5BRE - chains A and B; structure by X-ray diffraction, 2.50 A resolution.

Chain A (and B):
Name: Glucokinase 1, putative
From: Trypanosoma cruzi (strain CL Brener)
Notes: EC 2.7.1.2; chain B of this document is another copy of the same molecule, construct and numbering; everything in this record applies to it too
UniProt: Q4E4E1 (Q4E4E1_TRYCC); residue numbers follow UniProt; this construct covers 1-367
Sequence (381 residues; row label = number of the first residue in the row; numbers below 1 keep their minus sign (Met-13 is residue -13)):
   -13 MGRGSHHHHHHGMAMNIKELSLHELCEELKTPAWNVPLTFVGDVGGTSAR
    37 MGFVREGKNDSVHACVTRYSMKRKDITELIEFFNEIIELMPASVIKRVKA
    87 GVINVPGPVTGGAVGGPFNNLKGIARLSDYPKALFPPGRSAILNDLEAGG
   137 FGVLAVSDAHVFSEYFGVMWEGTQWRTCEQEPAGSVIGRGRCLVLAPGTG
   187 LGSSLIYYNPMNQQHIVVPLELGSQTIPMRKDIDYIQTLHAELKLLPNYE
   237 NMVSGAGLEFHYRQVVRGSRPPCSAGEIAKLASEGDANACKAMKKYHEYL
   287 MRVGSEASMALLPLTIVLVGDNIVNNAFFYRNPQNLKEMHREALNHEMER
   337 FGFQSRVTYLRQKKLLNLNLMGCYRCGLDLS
Not modelled in the structure: -13 to 0
Sequence notes: initiating methionine (-13); expression tag (-12 to 0)
Ligand contacts:
  - CBZ-GlcN (4UZ; 2-{[(benzyloxy)carbonyl]amino}-2-deoxy-beta-D-glucopyranose), molecule 1: Pro92, Gly93, Pro94, Pro103, Phe104, Asn105, Asn130, Asp131, Leu132, Gly186, Leu187, Gly188, Glu207, Ser210, Glu236
  - CBZ-GlcN (4UZ), molecule 2: Met334, Phe337, Phe339
From the paper describing this entry:
  - binding site for CBZ-GlcN: Pro103, Asn105, Asn130, Asp131, Glu207, Glu236, Met334, Phe337

Interface between chain A and chain B:
Contacting residue pairs (73):
  Pro94(A) - Leu298(B)  hydrophobic
  Pro94(A) - Phe339(B)  hydrophobic
  Thr96(A) - Gln160(B)
  Gly97(A) - Pro196(B)
  Gly102(A) - Arg342(B)  hydrogen bond (backbone-side chain)
  Pro103(A) - Phe339(B)
  Pro103(A) - Arg342(B)
  Gln160(A) - Thr96(B)
  Arg177(A) - Val204(B)
  Arg177(A) - Pro205(B)  hydrogen bond (side chain-backbone)
  Tyr193(A) - Ile202(B)  hydrophobic
  Tyr193(A) - Val203(B)  hydrogen bond (side chain-backbone)
  Tyr193(A) - Val204(B)  hydrophobic
  Tyr193(A) - Pro205(B)
  Pro196(A) - Gly97(B)
  Pro196(A) - Gly98(B)
  Met197(A) - Leu129(B)  hydrophobic
  Met197(A) - Glu133(B)
  Met197(A) - Leu366(B)  hydrophobic
  Ile202(A) - Tyr193(B)  hydrophobic
  Ile202(A) - Ile202(B)  hydrophobic
  Val203(A) - Tyr193(B)
  Val204(A) - Arg177(B)
  Val204(A) - Tyr193(B)  hydrophobic
  Pro205(A) - Arg177(B)  hydrogen bond (backbone-side chain)
  Leu206(A) - Arg177(B)
  Leu206(A) - Ala296(B)
  Leu206(A) - Leu297(B)  hydrophobic
  Glu207(A) - Met295(B)
  Glu207(A) - Ala296(B)  hydrogen bond (backbone-backbone)
  Ser210(A) - Met295(B)
  Ser210(A) - His332(B)
  Ser210(A) - Met334(B)
  Gln211(A) - Glu292(B)
  Gln211(A) - Ala296(B)
  Thr212(A) - Pro214(B)
  Thr212(A) - Arg216(B)
  Thr212(A) - Glu292(B)  hydrogen bond
  Thr212(A) - His332(B)
  Pro214(A) - Thr212(B)
  Met215(A) - Met215(B)  hydrophobic
  Met215(A) - Leu232(B)
  Arg216(A) - Thr212(B)  hydrogen bond
  Arg216(A) - Leu232(B)
  Ile219(A) - Met215(B)  hydrophobic
  Ile219(A) - Ile219(B)  hydrophobic
  Leu231(A) - Glu333(B)
  Leu231(A) - Arg336(B)
  Leu232(A) - Met215(B)
  Leu232(A) - Arg216(B)
  Leu232(A) - Glu333(B)  hydrogen bond (backbone-side chain)
  Glu292(A) - Gln211(B)
  Glu292(A) - Thr212(B)  hydrogen bond
  Met295(A) - Glu207(B)
  Met295(A) - Ser210(B)
  Ala296(A) - Leu206(B)
  Ala296(A) - Glu207(B)  hydrogen bond (backbone-backbone)
  Ala296(A) - Gln211(B)
  Leu297(A) - Leu206(B)  hydrophobic
  Leu298(A) - Pro94(B)  hydrophobic
  Leu298(A) - Glu207(B)
  His332(A) - Ser210(B)
  His332(A) - Thr212(B)
  Glu333(A) - Leu231(B)
  Glu333(A) - Leu232(B)  hydrogen bond (side chain-backbone)
  Met334(A) - Ser210(B)
  Arg336(A) - Leu231(B)
  Phe339(A) - Pro94(B)  hydrophobic
  Phe339(A) - Pro103(B)
  Arg342(A) - Gly102(B)  hydrogen bond (side chain-backbone)
  Arg342(A) - Pro103(B)
  Cys362(A) - Met197(B)  hydrophobic
  Leu366(A) - Met197(B)  hydrophobic
Other interface residues (no listed pair), chain A (45 interface residues in all): Glu133, Phe137, Leu191, Leu208, Ile213, Asn234, Phe337
Other interface residues (no listed pair), chain B (47 interface residues in all): Ala127, Leu208, Ile213, Gln223, Asn234, Phe337, Cys362

Summary:
45 residues of chain A face 47 of chain B across their interface, with 12 hydrogen bonds. Among the polar
pairs are Gly102(A)-Arg342(B), Arg177(A)-Pro205(B) and Tyr193(A)-Val203(B). Chain A binds CBZ-GlcN. From the
paper: a binding site for CBZ-GlcN at Pro103(A), Asn105(A) and Asn130(A) among others.
Chain A and chain B are both Glucokinase 1, putative (Trypanosoma cruzi (strain CL Brener)); the structure,
Crystal structure of Trypanosoma cruzi glucokinase in complex with inhibitor CBZ-GlcN, was determined by X-ray
diffraction, deposited together with 5BRD, 5BRF and 5BRH.
